PDB entry 1F93 | X-ray diffraction, 2.60 A resolution | chains A and B of the 4 polymer chains in the assembly

== Chain A (and B) ==
Name: Dimerization cofactor of hepatocyte nuclear factor 1-alpha
Organism: Rattus norvegicus
Notes: chain B of this document is another copy of the same molecule, construct and numbering; everything in this record applies to it too
UniProt: P61459 (PHS_RAT); numbering as in UniProt (aligned over 1-104)
Amino-acid sequence (104 residues; row label = number of the first residue in the row):
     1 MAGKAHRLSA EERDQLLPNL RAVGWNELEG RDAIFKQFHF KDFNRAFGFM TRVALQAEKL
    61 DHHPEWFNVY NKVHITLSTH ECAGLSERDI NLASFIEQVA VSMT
Disordered / not traced: 1 (chain B: 1-4, 104)
Modified positions: Mse1 (selenomethionine); Mse50 (selenomethionine; parent Met); Mse103 (selenomethionine; parent Met)
Construct notes: modified residue (1, 50, 103)
Swiss-Prot annotation at these positions:
  - binding site (substrate): Asp61 to His63, Ser78 to Glu81
  - modified residue: Ala2 (N-acetylalanine)

== Chain A / chain B interface ==
Contacting residue pairs - 27 pairs, chain A then chain B:
  Phe43(A) - Ala54(B)  hydrophobic
  Phe43(A) - His63(B)
  Asn44(A) - Glu58(B)
  Phe47(A) - Phe47(B)  hydrophobic
  Phe47(A) - Mse50(B)
  Phe47(A) - Thr51(B)
  Phe47(A) - Ala54(B)  hydrophobic
  Phe47(A) - Trp66(B)  hydrophobic
  Mse50(A) - Phe47(B)
  Thr51(A) - Phe47(B)
  Ala54(A) - Phe43(B)
  Ala54(A) - Phe47(B)  hydrophobic
  Glu58(A) - Asn44(B)
  His63(A) - Phe43(B)
  His63(A) - Tyr70(B)
  Pro64(A) - Asn68(B)
  Glu65(A) - Asn68(B)
  Glu65(A) - Val69(B)
  Trp66(A) - Phe47(B)  hydrophobic
  Trp66(A) - Phe67(B)
  Trp66(A) - Asn68(B)  hydrogen bond (backbone-backbone)
  Phe67(A) - Trp66(B)
  Phe67(A) - Phe67(B)  hydrophobic
  Asn68(A) - Pro64(B)
  Asn68(A) - Glu65(B)
  Asn68(A) - Trp66(B)  hydrogen bond (backbone-backbone)
  Tyr70(A) - His63(B)
Other interface residues (no listed pair), chain A (16 interface residues in all): Ala57, Val69
Other interface residues (no listed pair), chain B (16 interface residues in all): Ala57

== Overview ==
The chain A/chain B interface involves 16 residues from each chain, with 2 hydrogen bonds. The hydrogen-bonded
pair Trp66(A)-Asn68(B) is a backbone contact. Curated annotation (UniProt) lists 7 substrate-binding residues
on chain A.
Both chains are Dimerization cofactor of hepatocyte nuclear factor 1-alpha (Rattus norvegicus). Entry 1F93
(Crystal structure of a complex between the dimerization domain of hnf-1 alpha and the coactivator dcoh) was
determined by X-ray diffraction.
